PDB entry 4M9L | X-ray diffraction, 2.09 A resolution | chains A and P of the 4 polymer chains in the assembly

# Chain A
Molecule: DNA polymerase beta
From: Homo sapiens
Notes: EC 2.7.7.7, 4.2.99.-
Reference sequence: P06746 (DPOLB_HUMAN); numbering as in UniProt (aligned over 1-335)
Chain sequence (335 residues; numbered 1 to 335; the number before each row is that of its first residue):
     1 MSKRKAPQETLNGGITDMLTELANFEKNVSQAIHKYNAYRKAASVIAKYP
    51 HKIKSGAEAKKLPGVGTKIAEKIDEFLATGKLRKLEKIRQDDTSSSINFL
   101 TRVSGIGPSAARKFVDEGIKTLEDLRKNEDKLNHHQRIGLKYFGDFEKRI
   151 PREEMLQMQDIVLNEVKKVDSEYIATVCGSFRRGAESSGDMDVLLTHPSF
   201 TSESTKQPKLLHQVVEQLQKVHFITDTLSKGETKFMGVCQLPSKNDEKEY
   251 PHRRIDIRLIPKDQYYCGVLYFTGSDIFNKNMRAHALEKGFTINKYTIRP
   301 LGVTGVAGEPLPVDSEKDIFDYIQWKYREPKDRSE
Unresolved in the structure: 1-9, 205-208, 244-246, 301-305, 314
Differences from the reference sequence: engineered mutation Lys295 (Glu in P06746)
Bound ions: Na+ site 1: Lys60, Leu62, Val65 (shared with 1 residue of chain D); Na+ site 2: Thr101, Val103, Ile106 (shared with DG9(P) of chain P); Na+ site 3: Asp190, Asp192 (together with 2'-deoxycytidine-5'-triphosphate); Mg2+: Asp190, Asp192 (together with 2'-deoxycytidine-5'-triphosphate)
Small-molecule neighbours: 2'-deoxycytidine-5'-triphosphate (DCP): Gly179, Ser180, Arg183, Ser188, Gly189, Asp190, Asp192, Tyr271, Phe272, Thr273, Gly274, Ser275, Asp276, Asn279, Arg283
Swiss-Prot annotation at these positions:
  - region: Arg183 to Asp192 (DNA-binding)
  - active site: Lys72 (Nucleophile)
  - binding site (K(+)): Lys60, Leu62, Val65, Thr101, Val103, Ile106
  - binding site (Na(+)): Lys60, Leu62, Val65, Thr101, Val103, Ile106
  - binding site (dATP): Arg149, Ser180, Arg183, Gly189, Asp190
  - binding site (dCTP): Arg149, Ser180, Arg183, Gly189, Asp190
  - binding site (dGTP): Arg149, Ser180, Arg183, Gly189, Asp190, Asp192
  - binding site (dTTP): Arg149, Ser180, Arg183, Gly189, Asp190
  - binding site (Mg(2+)): Asp190, Asp192, Asp256
  - modified residue: Lys72 (N6-acetyllysine), Arg83 (Omega-N-methylarginine), Arg152 (Omega-N-methylarginine)
  - cross-link (Glycyl lysine isopeptide (Lys-Gly)): Lys41 (interchain with G-Cter in ubiquitin), Lys61 (interchain with G-Cter in ubiquitin), Lys81 (interchain with G-Cter in ubiquitin)
  - natural variant: Leu22 (L22P: Found in a gastric cancer sample; uncertain significance), Tyr39 (Y39C: Found in a gastric cancer sample; uncertain significance), Gly118 (G118V: Decreased DNA-directed DNA polymerase activity), Arg137 (R137Q: Decreased function in base-excision repair), Arg149 (R149I: Decreased DNA-directed DNA polymerase activity), Asp160 (D160N: Found in a gastric cancer sample; uncertain significance), Cys239 (C239R: Found in a gastric cancer sample; uncertain significance), Lys289 (K289M: Found in a colon cancer sample; uncertain significance), Asn294 (N294D: Found in a gastric cancer sample; uncertain significance), Lys295 (E295K: Found in a gastric cancer sample; uncertain significance; this construct carries the variant)
  - mutagenesis: Phe25 (F25W: No effect on 5'-dRP lyase activity. Decreased ssDNA binding), His34 (H34G: Decreased 5'-dRP lyase activity. Decreased ssDNA binding), Lys35 (K35A: Decreased 5'-dRP lyase activity. Decreased ssDNA binding. Loss of 5'-dRP lyase activity; when associated with A-68 and A-72. Decreased ssDNA binding; when associated with A-68 and A-72 ...), Tyr39 (Y39F: No effect on 5'-dRP lyase activity; Y39Q: Abolishes DNA polymerase and 5'-dRP lyase activity), Lys41 (K41R: Abolishes ubiquitination; when associated with R-61 and R-81), Lys60 (K60A: Decreased 5'-dRP lyase activity. Decreased ssDNA binding), Lys61 (K61R: Abolishes ubiquitination; when associated with R-41 and R-81), Lys68 (K68A: No effect on 5'-dRP lyase activity. Decreased ssDNA binding. Loss of 5'-dRP lyase activity; when associated with A-35 and A-72. Decreased ssDNA binding; when associated with A-35 and A-72 ...), Glu71 (E71Q: No effect on 5'-dRP lyase activity. No effect on structure shown by circular dichroism. No effect on ssDNA binding), Lys72 (K72A: Severely reduced 5'-dRP lyase activity. Does not affect ssDNA binding. Loss of 5'-dRP lyase activity; when associated with A-35 and A-68. Decreased ssDNA binding ...), Glu75 (E75A: Slightly decreased 5'-dRP lyase activity. Decreased ssDNA binding. No effect on structure shown by circular dichroism), Lys81 (K81R: Abolishes ubiquitination; when associated with R-41 and R-61), 5 further mutagenesis entries in UniProt
Reported in the primary citation:
  - conformationally variable residues (side-chain flip): Asp192, Arg258, Tyr271, Phe272, Arg283
  - binding site for DNA Template Strand: Tyr271
  - Mg2+ coordination: Asp192
  - contacts within the chain: Asp256-Arg258 (water-mediated contact), Lys280-Arg283
  - binding site for DNA Primer Strand (chain P): Asp256, Arg258
  - binding site for 2'-deoxycytidine-5'-triphosphate: Arg283
  - mutagenesis - E295K (1,300-fold): decreased catalytic activity on 2'-deoxycytidine-5'-triphosphate
  - mutagenesis - E295K (225-fold): decreased binding to cognate nucleotide
  - mutagenesis - E295K (220-fold): decreased catalytic activity on correct incorporation

# Chain P
Molecule: DNA Primer Strand
Sequence (10 nucleotides; row label = number of the first residue in the row):
     1 GCTGATGCGC
Bound ions: Na+: DG9 (shared with Thr101(A), Val103(A), Ile106(A) of chain A)

# Interface between chain A and chain P
Pairs across the interface (14; chain A residue first):
  Val103(A) - DG9(P)  phosphate contact
  Ser104(A) - DG9(P)  phosphate contact
  Gly105(A) - DC8(P)  sugar contact
  Gly105(A) - DG9(P)  hydrogen bond to the phosphate
  Ile106(A) - DG9(P)  phosphate contact
  Gly107(A) - DC8(P)  hydrogen bond to the phosphate
  Gly107(A) - DG9(P)  phosphate contact
  Pro108(A) - DC8(P)  phosphate contact
  Ser109(A) - DG7(P)  phosphate contact
  Ser109(A) - DC8(P)  hydrogen bond to the phosphate
  Ala110(A) - DC8(P)  hydrogen bond to the phosphate
  Lys234(A) - DG9(P)  base contact
  Arg254(A) - DC10(P)  salt bridge to the phosphate
  Asp256(A) - DC10(P)  phosphate contact
Other interface residues (no listed pair), chain A (14 interface residues in all): His135, Asp190, Met236
Interface features reported in the paper:
  - interface residues, chain A: Asp256(A), Arg258(A)

# In short
The interface between chain A and chain P involves 14 residues on one side and 4 on the other; the contacts
include 4 hydrogen bonds and 1 salt bridge. Polar contacts include Gly105(A)-DG9(P), Gly107(A)-DC8(P) and
Ser109(A)-DC8(P). The paper reports a binding site for DNA Primer Strand (chain P) at Asp256(A) and Arg258(A);
E295K of chain A reduces catalytic activity on 2'-deoxycytidine-5'-triphosphate.
Chain A is DNA polymerase beta (Homo sapiens) and chain P is DNA Primer Strand; the structure, DNA Polymerase
Beta E295K Soaked with dCTP, was determined by X-ray diffraction together with 4M9G, 4M9H, 4M9J and 4M9N from
the same study.
